Entry 9CQU (electron microscopy, 2.72 A resolution); this record covers chains B and C of the 4 polymer chains in the assembly.

[Chain B]
Protein: Hemoglobin subunit beta
Source organism: Homo sapiens
UniProtKB: P68871 (HBB_HUMAN); residues 2-146 here correspond to UniProt positions 3-147 (UniProt number = residue number + 1)
Amino-acid sequence (145 residues; each row starts with the number of its first residue):
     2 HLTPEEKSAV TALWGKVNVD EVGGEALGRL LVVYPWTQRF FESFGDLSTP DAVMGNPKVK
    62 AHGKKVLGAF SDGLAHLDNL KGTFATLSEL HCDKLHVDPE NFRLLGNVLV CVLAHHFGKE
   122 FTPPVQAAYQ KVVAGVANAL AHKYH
UniProt features mapped onto this chain:
  - binding site ((2R)-2,3-bisphosphoglycerate): H2, K82, H143
  - binding site (heme b): H63, H92
  - site: E7, K8 (Microbial infection: Cleavage), G25, E26 (Microbial infection: Cleavage), G29, R30 (Microbial infection: Cleavage), Y35, P36 (Microbial infection: Cleavage), W37, T38 (Microbial infection: Cleavage), F45, G46 (Microbial infection: Cleavage), D52, A53 (Microbial infection: Cleavage), G56, N57 (Microbial infection: Cleavage), K59 (Not glycated), F71, S72 (Microbial infection: Cleavage), G74, L75 (Microbial infection: Cleavage), K82 (Not glycated), T84, F85 (Microbial infection: Cleavage), H92, C93 (Microbial infection: Cleavage), K95 (Not glycated), R104, L105 (Microbial infection: Cleavage), L110, V111 (Microbial infection: Cleavage), G119, K120 (Microbial infection: Cleavage), F122, T123 (Microbial infection: Cleavage), A128, A129 (Microbial infection: Cleavage) and 2 more in UniProt
  - modified residue: S9 (Phosphoserine), T12 (Phosphothreonine), S44 (Phosphoserine), T50 (Phosphothreonine), K59 (N6-acetyllysine), K82 (N6-acetyllysine), T87 (Phosphothreonine), C93 (S-nitrosocysteine), K144 (N6-acetyllysine)
  - glycosylation (N-linked (Glc) (glycation) lysine): K8, K17, K66, K120, K144

[Chain C]
Protein: Hemoglobin subunit alpha
Source organism: Homo sapiens
UniProtKB: P69905 (HBA_HUMAN); residues 2-140 here correspond to UniProt positions 3-141 (UniProt number = residue number + 1)
Amino-acid sequence (139 residues; each row starts with the number of its first residue):
     2 LSPADKTNVK AAWGKVGAHA GEYGAEALER MFLSFPTTKT YFPHFDLSHG SAQVKGHGKK
    62 VADALTNAVA HVDDMPNALS ALSDLHAHKL RVDPVNFKLL SHCLLVTLAA HLPAEFTPAV
   122 HASLDKFLAS VSTVLTSKY
UniProt features mapped onto this chain:
  - binding site (O2): H58
  - binding site (heme b): H87
  - site: T8, N9 (Microbial infection: Cleavage), K11 (Not glycated), A13, W14 (Microbial infection: Cleavage), Y24, G25 (Microbial infection: Cleavage), L29, E30 (Microbial infection: Cleavage), H45, F46 (Microbial infection: Cleavage), D47, L48 (Microbial infection: Cleavage), S52, A53 (Microbial infection: Cleavage), V55, K56 (Microbial infection: Cleavage), K56 (Not glycated), G59, K60 (Microbial infection: Cleavage), K60 (Not glycated), K90 (Not glycated), L91, R92 (Microbial infection: Cleavage), K99 (Not glycated), L106, V107 (Microbial infection: Cleavage), T108, L109 (Microbial infection: Cleavage), V121, H122 (Microbial infection: Cleavage), S133, T134 (Microbial infection: Cleavage)
  - modified residue: S3 (Phosphoserine), K7 (N6-succinyllysine), T8 (Phosphothreonine), K11 (N6-succinyllysine), K16 (N6-acetyllysine), Y24 (Phosphotyrosine), S35 (Phosphoserine), K40 (N6-succinyllysine), S49 (Phosphoserine), S102 (Phosphoserine), T108 (Phosphothreonine), S124 (Phosphoserine), S131 (Phosphoserine), T134 (Phosphothreonine), T137 (Phosphothreonine), S138 (Phosphoserine)
  - glycosylation (N-linked (Glc) (glycation) lysine): K7, K16, K40, K61

[How chain B and chain C interact]
Residue-residue contacts - 15 pairs, chain B then chain C:
  P36(B) - R92(C)
  W37(B) - R92(C)
  W37(B) - V93(C)
  W37(B) - D94(C)  hydrogen bond
  W37(B) - P95(C)
  W37(B) - Y140(C)  hydrophobic
  Q39(B) - R92(C)  hydrogen bond (backbone-side chain)
  R40(B) - T41(C)  hydrogen bond
  R40(B) - Y42(C)
  R40(B) - L91(C)
  R40(B) - R92(C)
  H97(B) - T38(C)  hydrogen bond (backbone-side chain)
  H97(B) - T41(C)
  D99(B) - V96(C)
  N102(B) - D94(C)  hydrogen bond
Also at the interface, not in a pair above, chain B (8 interface residues in all): F41

[In short]
8 residues of chain B face 10 of chain C across their interface, with 5 hydrogen bonds. Among the polar pairs
are W37(B)-D94(C), Q39(B)-R92(C) and R40(B)-T41(C).
Here chain B is Hemoglobin subunit beta and chain C is Hemoglobin subunit alpha, both from Homo sapiens. Entry
9CQU (Human OxyHb (C1 symmetry) obtained using the SPT Labtech chameleon In the presence of 20 mM ...) was
determined by electron microscopy, deposited together with 9CQM, 9CQN, 9CQO, 9CQP, 9CQQ, 9CQR and 12 further
entries.
